PDB entry 8VMQ | X-ray diffraction, 1.48 A resolution | chains C and B of the 4 polymer chains in the assembly

# Chain C
Molecule: 21-nt DNA strand
Sequence (21 nucleotides; each row starts with the number of its first residue):
   401 TTGACTCTCTTAAGAGAGTCA
Ion coordination: Mg2+: DA413, DG414 (shared with Asn-319(B) of chain B); Na+: DA413, DG414 (shared with Asn-319(B) of chain B)

# Chain B
Protein: Intron-encoded endonuclease I-PpoI
Organism: Physarum polycephalum
Notes: EC 3.1.-.-
UniProt: Q94702 (PPO1_PHYPO); residues 202-363 here correspond to UniProt positions 2-163 (UniProt number = residue number - 200)
Sequence (162 residues; numbered 202 to 363; the number before each row is that of its first residue):
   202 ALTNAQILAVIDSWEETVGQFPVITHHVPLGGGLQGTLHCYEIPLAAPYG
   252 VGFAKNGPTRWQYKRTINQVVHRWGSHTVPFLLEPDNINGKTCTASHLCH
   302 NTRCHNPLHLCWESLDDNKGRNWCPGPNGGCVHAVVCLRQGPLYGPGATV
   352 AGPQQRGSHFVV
Ion coordination: Zn2+ site 1: Cys-241, Cys-300, Cys-305, His-310; Mg2+: Asn-319 (shared with DA413(C), DG414(C) of chain C); Na+: Asn-319 (shared with DA413(C), DG414(C) of chain C); Zn2+ site 2: Cys-325, Cys-332, His-334, Cys-338

# Chain C / chain B interface
Contacting residue pairs (25):
  DA413(C) / Leu-316(B)  base contact
  DA413(C) / Asn-319(B)  phosphate contact
  DA413(C) / Lys-320(B)  base contact
  DA413(C) / Asn-323(B)  hydrogen bond to the phosphate
  DA413(C) / Leu-344(B)  phosphate contact
  DG414(C) / Arg-261(B)  base contact
  DG414(C) / Thr-295(B)  phosphate contact
  DG414(C) / Ala-296(B)  phosphate contact
  DG414(C) / Ser-297(B)  phosphate contact
  DG414(C) / His-298(B)  salt bridge to the phosphate
  DG414(C) / Leu-316(B)  sugar contact
  DG414(C) / Asn-319(B)  hydrogen bond to the phosphate
  DA415(C) / Asn-257(B)  base contact
  DA415(C) / Arg-261(B)  salt bridge to the phosphate
  DA415(C) / Thr-279(B)  phosphate contact
  DA415(C) / Thr-295(B)  phosphate contact
  DA415(C) / Ala-296(B)  hydrogen bond to the phosphate
  DG416(C) / Asn-257(B)  hydrogen bond to the base
  DG416(C) / Gln-263(B)  base contact
  DG416(C) / Trp-275(B)  phosphate contact
  DG416(C) / Gly-276(B)  hydrogen bond to the phosphate
  DA417(C) / Asn-257(B)  base contact
  DA417(C) / Gln-263(B)  hydrogen bond to the base
  DA417(C) / Arg-274(B)  hydrogen bond to the base
  DG418(C) / Arg-274(B)  hydrogen bond to the base
Also at the interface, not in a pair above, chain C (7 interface residues in all): DA412
Also at the interface, not in a pair above, chain B (17 interface residues in all): Trp-313

# Overview
The interface between chain C and chain B involves 7 residues on one side and 17 on the other; the contacts
include 8 hydrogen bonds and 2 salt bridges. Polar pairs include DG416(C)/Asn-257(B), DA417(C)/Gln-263(B) and
DA417(C)/Arg-274(B).
Chain C is a 21-nt DNA strand and chain B is Intron-encoded endonuclease I-PpoI (Physarum polycephalum); the
structure, Homing endonuclease I-PpoI-DNA complex:reaction at pH7.0 (K+ MES) with 500 uM Mg2+ for 20s, was
determined by X-ray diffraction together with 8VMO, 8VMP, 8VMR, 8VMS, 8VMT, 8VMU and 35 further entries from
the same study.
